PDB entry 2FUC | X-ray diffraction, 2.10 A resolution | chain A

== Chain A ==
Name: Phosphomannomutase 1
Source organism: Homo sapiens
Notes: EC 5.4.2.8
UniProtKB: Q92871 (PMM1_HUMAN); residues 1-262 here = UniProt positions 1-262
Chain sequence (262 residues; each row starts with the number of its first residue):
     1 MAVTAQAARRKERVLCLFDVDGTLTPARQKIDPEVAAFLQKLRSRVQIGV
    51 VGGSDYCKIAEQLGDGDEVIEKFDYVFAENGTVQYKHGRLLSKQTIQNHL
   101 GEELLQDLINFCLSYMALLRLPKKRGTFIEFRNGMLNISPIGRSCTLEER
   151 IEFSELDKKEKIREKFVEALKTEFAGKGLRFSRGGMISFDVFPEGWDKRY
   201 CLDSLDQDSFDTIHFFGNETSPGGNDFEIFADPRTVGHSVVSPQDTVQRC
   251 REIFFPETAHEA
Not modelled in the structure: 1-11, 257-262
Modified residues: Mse1 (selenomethionine); Mse116, Mse135, Mse186 (selenomethionine; parent Met)
Construct notes: modified residue (1, 116, 135, 186)
Ion coordination: Mg2+ site 1: Asp19, Asp21, Asn218; Mg2+ site 2: Glu168, Phe230, Asp232, Thr235
Curated features (UniProtKB/Swiss-Prot):
  - active site: Asp19 (Nucleophile), Asp21 (Proton donor/acceptor)
  - binding site (Mg(2+)): Asp19, Asp21, Asn218, Phe230, Asp232, Thr235
  - binding site (alpha-D-mannose 1-phosphate): Arg28, Arg132, Arg143, Arg150, Mse186, Ser188, Asp190
  - modified residue: Ala2 (N-acetylalanine), Ser242 (Phosphoserine)

== Summary ==
Asp19, Asp21 and Asn218 form the Mg2+ site 1. Glu168, Phe230, Asp232 and Thr235 coordinate Mg2+ site 2. From
UniProt: active-site residues Asp19 and Asp21, 6 Mg2+-binding residues and 7 alpha-D-mannose
1-phosphate-binding residues.
Chain A is Phosphomannomutase 1 (Homo sapiens); the structure, Human alpha-Phosphomannomutase 1 with Mg2+
cofactor bound, was determined by X-ray diffraction (same publication as 2FUE).
